Entry 6KDV (X-ray diffraction, 3.11 A resolution); this record covers chains A and G of the 4 polymer chains in the assembly.

== Chain A ==
Name: CRISPR-associated endonuclease Cas1 2
Organism: Thermus thermophilus (strain HB8 / ATCC 27634 / DSM 579)
Notes: EC 3.1.-.-
Reference sequence: Q53WG8 (CAS1B_THET8); numbering as in UniProt (aligned over 1-325)
Amino-acid sequence (325 residues; row label = number of the first residue in the row):
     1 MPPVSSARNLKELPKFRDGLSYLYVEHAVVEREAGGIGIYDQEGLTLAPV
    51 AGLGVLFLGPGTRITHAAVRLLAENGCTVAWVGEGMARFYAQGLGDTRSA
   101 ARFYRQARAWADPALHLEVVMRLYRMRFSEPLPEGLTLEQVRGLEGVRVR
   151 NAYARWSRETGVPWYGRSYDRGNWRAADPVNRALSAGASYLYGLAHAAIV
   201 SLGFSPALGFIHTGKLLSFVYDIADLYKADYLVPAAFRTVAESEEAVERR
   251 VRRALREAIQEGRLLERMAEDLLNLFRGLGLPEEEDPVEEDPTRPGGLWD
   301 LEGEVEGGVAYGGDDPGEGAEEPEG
Disordered / not traced: 1-12, 129-132, 280-325
Modified positions: Mse1 (selenomethionine); Mse86, Mse121, Mse126, Mse268 (selenomethionine; parent Met)

== Chain G ==
Molecule: 23-nt DNA strand
Sequence (23 nucleotides; each row starts with the number of its first residue):
     1 GAGTCGATGCTGGTTTTTTTTTT
Disordered / not traced: 1-6, 22-23

== Interface between chain A and chain G ==
Pairs across the interface (45; chain A residue first):
  His27(A) - DG13(G)  hydrogen bond to the base
  Pro60(A) - DG13(G)  sugar contact
  Gly83(A) - DT14(G)  phosphate contact
  Glu84(A) - DG13(G)  base contact
  Glu84(A) - DT14(G)  phosphate contact
  Arg88(A) - DT14(G)  phosphate contact
  Arg88(A) - DT15(G)  salt bridge to the phosphate
  Arg88(A) - DT16(G)  sugar contact
  Tyr90(A) - DT14(G)  hydrogen bond to the phosphate
  Tyr124(A) - DT19(G)  hydrogen bond to the base
  Arg142(A) - DT19(G)  hydrogen bond to the base
  Glu145(A) - DT19(G)  base contact
  Gly146(A) - DT19(G)  hydrogen bond to the base
  Val149(A) - DT19(G)  sugar contact
  Val149(A) - DT20(G)  phosphate contact
  Tyr153(A) - DT20(G)  hydrogen bond to the phosphate
  Arg167(A) - DT17(G)  hydrogen bond to the phosphate
  Arg167(A) - DT18(G)  salt bridge to the phosphate
  Arg167(A) - DT20(G)  sugar contact
  Ser168(A) - DT20(G)  base contact
  Ser168(A) - DT21(G)  hydrogen bond to the base
  Tyr169(A) - DT17(G)  base contact
  Tyr169(A) - DT18(G)  sugar contact
  Tyr169(A) - DT20(G)  stacking on the base
  Tyr169(A) - DT21(G)  base contact
  Asp170(A) - DT17(G)  base contact
  Arg171(A) - DT17(G)  base contact
  Arg171(A) - DT20(G)  base contact
  Trp174(A) - DT16(G)  stacking on the base
  Trp174(A) - DT17(G)  base contact
  Ser185(A) - DT17(G)  hydrogen bond to the base
  Ala186(A) - DT16(G)  base contact
  Ala188(A) - DT18(G)  phosphate contact
  Ser189(A) - DT16(G)  phosphate contact
  Tyr192(A) - DT17(G)  phosphate contact
  Tyr192(A) - DT18(G)  hydrogen bond to the phosphate
  His212(A) - DT18(G)  phosphate contact
  His212(A) - DT19(G)  salt bridge to the phosphate
  Lys215(A) - DT18(G)  base contact
  Tyr221(A) - DT18(G)  hydrogen bond to the base
  Asp225(A) - DT19(G)  phosphate contact
  Lys228(A) - DT18(G)  salt bridge to the phosphate
  Glu248(A) - DT16(G)  base contact
  Arg249(A) - DG13(G)  salt bridge to the phosphate
  Arg252(A) - DT16(G)  hydrogen bond to the base
Other interface residues (no listed pair), chain A (32 interface residues in all): Asn173
Other interface residues (no listed pair), chain G (10 interface residues in all): DG12

== In short ==
32 residues of chain A and 10 residues of chain G are in contact, with 12 hydrogen bonds, 5 salt bridges and 2
aromatic stacking contacts. Among the polar pairs are His27(A)-DG13(G), Tyr124(A)-DT19(G) and
Arg142(A)-DT19(G).
Here chain A is CRISPR-associated endonuclease Cas1 2 (Thermus thermophilus (strain HB8 / ATCC 27634 / DSM
579)) and chain G is a 23-nt DNA strand. Entry 6KDV (Crystal structure of TtCas1-DNA complex) was determined
by X-ray diffraction (same publication as 6KE1).
